PDB entry 5NL0 | X-ray diffraction, 5.40 A resolution (low resolution: residue-level contacts below are approximate; hydrogen-bond / salt-bridge calls are withheld) | chains G and I of the 11 polymer chains in the assembly

# Chain G
Molecule: Histone H2A type 1
Source organism: Xenopus laevis
Reference sequence: P06897 (H2A1_XENLA); residues 1-129 here correspond to UniProt positions 2-130 (UniProt number = residue number + 1)
Amino-acid sequence (129 residues; row label = number of the first residue in the row):
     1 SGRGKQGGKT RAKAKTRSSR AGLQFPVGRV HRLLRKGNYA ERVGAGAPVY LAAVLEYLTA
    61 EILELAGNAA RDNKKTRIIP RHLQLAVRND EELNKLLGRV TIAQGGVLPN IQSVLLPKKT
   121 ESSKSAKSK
Disordered / not traced: 1-15, 119-129
Sequence notes: conflict Arg99 (Gly100 in P06897), Ser123 (Ala124 in P06897)
Curated features (UniProtKB/Swiss-Prot):
  - modified residue: Ser1 (N-acetylserine), Lys5 (N6-(2-hydroxyisobutyryl)lysine), Lys9 (N6-(2-hydroxyisobutyryl)lysine), Lys36 (N6-(2-hydroxyisobutyryl)lysine), Lys74 (N6-(2-hydroxyisobutyryl)lysine), Lys75 (N6-(2-hydroxyisobutyryl)lysine), Lys95 (N6-(2-hydroxyisobutyryl)lysine), Gln104 (N5-methylglutamine), Lys118 (N6-(2-hydroxyisobutyryl)lysine)
  - cross-link (Glycyl lysine isopeptide (Lys-Gly)): Lys13 (interchain with G-Cter in ubiquitin), Lys15 (interchain with G-Cter in ubiquitin), Lys119 (interchain with G-Cter in ubiquitin)

# Chain I
Molecule: 197-nt DNA strand
Source organism: synthetic construct
Sequence (197 nucleotides; each row starts with the number of its first residue; numbers below 1 keep their minus sign (DA-98 is residue -98)):
   -98 ACTACGTAAT ATTGGCCAGC TAGGATATCA CAATCCCGGT GCCGAGGCCG CTCAATTGGT
   -38 CGTAGACAGC TCTAGCACCG CTTAAACGCA CGTACGGAAT CCGTACGTGC GTTTAAGCGG
    22 TGCTAGAGCT GTCTACGACC AATTGAGCGG CCTCGGCACC GGGATTGTGA TATCCTAGCT
    82 GGCCAATATT ACGTAGT
Disordered / not traced: -98 to -97, 97-98

# Chain G / chain I interface
Pairs across the interface - 16 pairs, chain G then chain I:
  Thr16(G) with DA47(I)
  Arg29(G) with DG48(I); DC49(I)
  Arg35(G) with DA39(I)
  Arg42(G) with DG38(I); DA39(I)
  Val43(G) with DG38(I); DA39(I)
  Gly44(G) with DG38(I)
  Ala45(G) with DG38(I)
  Lys75(G) with DC58(I); DA59(I)
  Thr76(G) with DG57(I); DC58(I)
  Arg77(G) with DG57(I); DC58(I)
Also at the interface, not in a pair above, chain G (11 interface residues in all): Pro26

# In short
11 residues of chain G face 8 of chain I across their interface.
Here chain G is Histone H2A type 1 (Xenopus laevis) and chain I is a 197-nt DNA strand (synthetic construct).
Entry 5NL0 (Crystal structure of a 197-bp palindromic 601L nucleosome in complex with linker histone H1) was
determined by X-ray diffraction.
